Entry 6UMY (X-ray diffraction, 0.92 A resolution); this record covers chain A.

Chain A:
Protein: Photoactive yellow protein
From: Halorhodospira halophila
Reference sequence: P16113 (PYP_HALHA); residue numbers follow UniProt; this construct covers 1-125
Sequence (128 residues; each row starts with the number of its first residue; numbers below 1 keep their minus sign (Gly-2 is residue -2)):
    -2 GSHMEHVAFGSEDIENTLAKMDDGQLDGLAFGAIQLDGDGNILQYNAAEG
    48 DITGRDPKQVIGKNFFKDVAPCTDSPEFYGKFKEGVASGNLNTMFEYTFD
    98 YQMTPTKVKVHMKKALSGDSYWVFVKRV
Disordered / not traced: -2 to -1, 115-116
Covalent attachments: 4'-hydroxycinnamic acid (HC4) linked to Cys69
Modified / non-standard residues: Phe96 (iodo-phenylalanine; PHI)
Sequence notes: expression tag (-2 to 0)
Residues lining bound ligands: 4'-hydroxycinnamic acid (HC4): Ile31, Tyr42, Glu46, Thr50, Arg52, Phe62, Val66, Ala67, Pro68, Thr70, Phe96, Asp97, Tyr98, Met100
UniProt features mapped onto this chain:
  - modified residue: Cys69 (S-(4-hydroxycinnamyl)cysteine)
From the paper describing this entry:
  - conformationally variable residues: Val122
  - binding site for 4'-hydroxycinnamic acid: Cys69
  - contacts within the chain: Phe96-Val122

In short:
Covalently linked 4'-hydroxycinnamic acid: at Cys69. The paper reports a binding site for 4'-hydroxycinnamic
acid at Cys69; conformational variability at Val122.
Chain A is Photoactive yellow protein (Halorhodospira halophila); the structure, Crystal structure of
photoactive yellow protein (PYP); F96(4-IF) construct, was determined by X-ray diffraction together with 6UMZ,
6UN2 and 6UN4 from the same study.
